Entry 7TXJ (electron microscopy, 3.90 A resolution); this record covers chains A and a of the 4 polymer chains in the assembly.

# Chain A
Name: MCP1
Organism: Acidianus filamentous virus 6
Reference sequence: A7WKI9 (A7WKI9_9VIRU); numbering as in UniProt (aligned over 1-165)
Chain sequence (165 residues; numbered 1 to 165; the number before each row is that of its first residue):
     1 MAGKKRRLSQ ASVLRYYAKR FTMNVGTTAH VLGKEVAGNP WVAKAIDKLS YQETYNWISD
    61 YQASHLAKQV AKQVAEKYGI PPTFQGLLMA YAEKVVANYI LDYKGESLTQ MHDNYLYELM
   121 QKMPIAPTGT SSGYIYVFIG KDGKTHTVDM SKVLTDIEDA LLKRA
Unresolved in the structure: 1-6, 125-130

# Chain a
Name: MCP2
Organism: Acidianus filamentous virus 6
Reference sequence: A7WKJ0 (A7WKJ0_9VIRU); residues 1-204 here = UniProt positions 1-204
Chain sequence (204 residues; each row starts with the number of its first residue):
     1 MAGRQAHRKF DVRNDTSTRW KGKLYGIFVN YMGEDYAKEF VEQAYSNYEK VFVNIYTKIH
    61 NQLRTTLTSS AGAGATFPLW QIINEAIYAV YLTHKETASF LYAKYVARGI QPNVVKKILA
   121 ETGNALKGIV PAVAQELGET VLDESNVISV VDDIVRKNPA LPNSYAGIIL QEARISTTPH
   181 YEGTEGFSSM ESAYSALEEI EKGL
Unresolved in the structure: 1-2, 202-204

# Chain A / chain a interface
Residue-residue contacts (17):
  Thr22(A) - Tyr31(a)
  Gly26(A) - Asn30(a)
  Ala29(A) - Asn30(a)
  His30(A) - Gly26(a)
  His30(A) - Val29(a)
  His30(A) - Asn30(a)
  Gly33(A) - Asn30(a)
  Lys104(A) - Arg108(a)
  Gly105(A) - Lys104(a)
  Gly105(A) - Arg108(a)
  Glu106(A) - Lys104(a)
  Gln110(A) - Phe100(a)
  Asn114(A) - Phe100(a)
  Tyr117(A) - Ala160(a)
  Glu118(A) - Ala160(a)
  Met120(A) - Pro159(a)  hydrophobic
  Lys122(A) - Pro159(a)
Interface residues without a listed pair, chain A (16 interface residues in all): Val31, Lys34
Interface residues without a listed pair, chain a (11 interface residues in all): Ile27, Lys95

# In short
The interface between chain A and chain a involves 16 residues on one side and 11 on the other.
Chain A is MCP1 and chain a is MCP2, both from Acidianus filamentous virus 6; the structure, Cryo-EM of AFV6,
was determined by electron microscopy.
